PDB entry 8B53 | X-ray diffraction, 1.25 A resolution | chain A

== Chain A ==
Name: Chymotrypsin-like elastase family member 1
From: Sus scrofa
Notes: EC 3.4.21.36
UniProt: P00772 (CELA1_PIG); the construct lacks a stretch of the UniProt sequence and is renumbered around it, so the offset changes along the chain: -10 to 36 = UniProt 1-47; 37-65 = UniProt 51-79; 66-99 = UniProt 81-114; 100-145 = UniProt 117-162; 5 more segments
Chain sequence (266 residues; each row starts with the number of its first residue; note: 1 number in that range is skipped by the numbering (no residue carries it; nothing is unmodelled there); a row labelled like 36A-36C holds insertion residues (36A, then the next letters in order); numbers below 1 keep their minus sign (Met-10 is residue -10)):
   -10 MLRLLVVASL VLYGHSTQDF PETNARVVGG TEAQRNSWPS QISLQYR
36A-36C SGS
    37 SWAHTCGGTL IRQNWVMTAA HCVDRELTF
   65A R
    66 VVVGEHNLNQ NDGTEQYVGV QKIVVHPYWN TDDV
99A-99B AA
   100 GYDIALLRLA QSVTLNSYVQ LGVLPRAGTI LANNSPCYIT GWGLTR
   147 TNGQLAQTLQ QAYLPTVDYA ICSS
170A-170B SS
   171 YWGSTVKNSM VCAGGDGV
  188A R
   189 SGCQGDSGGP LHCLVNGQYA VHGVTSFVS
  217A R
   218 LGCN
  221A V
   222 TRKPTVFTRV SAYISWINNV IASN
Not modelled in the structure: -10 to 15
Cystine bridges: Cys42-Cys58, Cys136-Cys201, Cys168-Cys182, Cys191-Cys220
Glycans and other covalent adducts: 3-methylbenzoic acid (OVV) linked to Ser195
Metal / ion sites: Ca2+: Glu70, Asn72, Gln75, Asp77, Glu80
Ligand contacts: 3-methylbenzoic acid (OVV): His57, Cys191, Gln192, Gly193, Asp194, Ser214, Phe215, Val216

== Overview ==
Covalently linked 3-methylbenzoic acid: at Ser195. The Ca2+ site is built by Glu70, Asn72, Gln75, Asp77 and
Glu80.
Chain A is Chymotrypsin-like elastase family member 1 (Sus scrofa); the structure, Structure of porcine
pancreatic elastase bound to a fragment of a 4-azaindole inhibitor, was determined by X-ray diffraction
together with 8B04 and 8B1Y from the same study.
